PDB entry 7PEQ | electron microscopy, 35.00 A resolution (very low resolution: no residue pairs are listed; an interface is given only as per-side residue counts) | chains AC and AD of the 36 polymer chains in the assembly

# Chain AC
Name: Nuclear pore complex protein Nup133
From: Homo sapiens
UniProtKB: Q8WUM0 (NU133_HUMAN); residue numbers follow UniProt; this construct covers 1-1156
Amino-acid sequence (1156 residues; each row starts with the number of its first residue):
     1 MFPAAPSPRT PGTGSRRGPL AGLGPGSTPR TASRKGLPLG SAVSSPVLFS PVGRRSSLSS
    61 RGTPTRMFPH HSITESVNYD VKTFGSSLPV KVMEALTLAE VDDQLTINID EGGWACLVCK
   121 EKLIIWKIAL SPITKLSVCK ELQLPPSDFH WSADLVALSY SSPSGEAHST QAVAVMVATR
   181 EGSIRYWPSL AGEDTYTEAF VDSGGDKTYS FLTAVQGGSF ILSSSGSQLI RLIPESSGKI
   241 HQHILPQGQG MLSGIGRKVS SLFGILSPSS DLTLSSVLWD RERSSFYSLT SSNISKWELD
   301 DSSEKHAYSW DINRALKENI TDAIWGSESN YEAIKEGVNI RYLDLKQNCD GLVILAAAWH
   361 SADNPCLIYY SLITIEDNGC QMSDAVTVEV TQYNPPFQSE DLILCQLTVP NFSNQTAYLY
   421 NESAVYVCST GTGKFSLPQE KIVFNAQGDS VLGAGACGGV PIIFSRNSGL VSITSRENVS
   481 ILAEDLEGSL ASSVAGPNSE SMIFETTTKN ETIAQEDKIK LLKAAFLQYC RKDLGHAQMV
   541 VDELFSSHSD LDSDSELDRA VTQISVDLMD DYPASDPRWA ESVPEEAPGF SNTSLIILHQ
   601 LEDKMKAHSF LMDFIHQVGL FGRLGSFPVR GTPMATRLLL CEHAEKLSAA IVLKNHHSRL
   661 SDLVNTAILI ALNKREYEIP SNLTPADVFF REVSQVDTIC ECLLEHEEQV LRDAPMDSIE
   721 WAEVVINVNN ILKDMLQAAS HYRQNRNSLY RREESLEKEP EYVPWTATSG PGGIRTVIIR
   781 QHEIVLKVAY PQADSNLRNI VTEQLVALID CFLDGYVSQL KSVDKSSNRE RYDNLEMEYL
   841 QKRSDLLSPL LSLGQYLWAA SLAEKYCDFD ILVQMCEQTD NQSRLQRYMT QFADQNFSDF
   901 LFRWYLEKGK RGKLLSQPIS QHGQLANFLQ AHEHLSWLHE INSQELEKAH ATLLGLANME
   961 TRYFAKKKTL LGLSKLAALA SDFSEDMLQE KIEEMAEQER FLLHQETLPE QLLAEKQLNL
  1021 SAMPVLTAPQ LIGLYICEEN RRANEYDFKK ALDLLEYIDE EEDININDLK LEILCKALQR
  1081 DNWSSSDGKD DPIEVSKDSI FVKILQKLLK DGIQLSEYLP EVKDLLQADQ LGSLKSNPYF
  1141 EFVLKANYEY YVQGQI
Not modelled in the structure: 1-517, 576-595, 631-637, 714-717, 747-774, 908-920, 1060-1063, 1084-1094, 1106-1118, 1130-1140
Curated features (UniProtKB/Swiss-Prot):
  - modified residue: M1 (N-acetylmethionine), S7 (Phosphoserine), S15 (Phosphoserine), R17 (Omega-N-methylarginine), S27 (Phosphoserine), T28 (Phosphothreonine), R30 (Omega-N-methylarginine), S41 (Phosphoserine), S45 (Phosphoserine), S50 (Phosphoserine), S72 (Phosphoserine), S131 (Phosphoserine), S480 (Phosphoserine), S489 (Phosphoserine), S493 (Phosphoserine), S501 (Phosphoserine), S755 (Phosphoserine), K787 (N6-acetyllysine), S1133 (Phosphoserine)
  - natural variant: R231 (R231G: In NPHS18), G326 (G326V: In a breast cancer sample), G448 (G448R: In a breast cancer sample), S974 (S974R: In NPHS18), L1055 (L1055S: In NPHS18)

# Chain AD
Name: Nuclear pore complex protein Nup107
From: Homo sapiens
UniProtKB: P57740 (NU107_HUMAN); residues 1-925 here = UniProt positions 1-925
Amino-acid sequence (925 residues; each row starts with the number of its first residue):
     1 MDRSGFGEIS SPVIREAEVT RTARKQSAQK RVLLQASQDE NFGNTTPRNQ VIPRTPSSFR
    61 QPFTPTSRSL LRQPDISCIL GTGGKSPRLT QSSGFFGNLS MVTNLDDSNW AAAFSSQRSG
   121 LFTNTEPHSI TEDVTISAVM LREDDPGEAA SMSMFSDFLQ SFLKHSSSTV FDLVEEYENI
   181 CGSQVNILSK IVSRATPGLQ KFSKTASMLW LLQQEMVTWR LLASLYRDRI QSALEEESVF
   241 AVTAVNASEK TVVEALFQRD SLVRQSQLVV DWLESIAKDE IGEFSDNIEF YAKSVYWENT
   301 LHTLKQRQLT SYVGSVRPLV TELDPDAPIR QKMPLDDLDR EDEVRLLKYL FTLIRAGMTE
   361 EAQRLCKRCG QAWRAATLEG WKLYHDPNVN GGTELEPVEG NPYRRIWKIS CWRMAEDELF
   421 NRYERAIYAA LSGNLKQLLP VCDTWEDTVW AYFRVMVDSL VEQEIQTSVA TLDETEELPR
   481 EYLGANWTLE KVFEELQATD KKRVLEENQE HYHIVQKFLI LGDIDGLMDE FSKWLSKSRN
   541 NLPGHLLRFM THLILFFRTL GLQTKEEVSI EVLKTYIQLL IREKHTNLIA FYTCHLPQDL
   601 AVAQYALFLE SVTEFEQRHH CLELAKEADL DVATITKTVV ENIRKKDNGE FSHHDLAPAL
   661 DTGTTEEDRL KIDVIDWLVF DPAQRAEALK QGNAIMRKFL ASKKHEAAKE VFVKIPQDSI
   721 AEIYNQCEEQ GMESPLPAED DNAIREHLCI RAYLEAHETF NEWFKHMNSV PQKPALIPQP
   781 TFTEKVAHEH KEKKYEMDFG IWKGHLDALT ADVKEKMYNV LLFVDGGWMV DVREDAKEDH
   841 ERTHQMVLLR KLCLPMLCFL LHTILHSTGQ YQECLQLADM VSSERHKLYL VFSKEELRKL
   901 LQKLRESSLM LLDQGLDPLG YEIQL
Not modelled in the structure: 1-149, 304-317, 481-482, 501-504, 537-538, 603-666, 725-735, 925
Curated features (UniProtKB/Swiss-Prot):
  - modified residue: M1 (N-acetylmethionine), S4 (Phosphoserine), S10 (Phosphoserine), S11 (Phosphoserine), S37 (Phosphoserine), T46 (Phosphothreonine), T55 (Phosphothreonine), S57 (Phosphoserine), S58 (Phosphoserine), R60 (Asymmetric dimethylarginine), T64 (Phosphothreonine), R68 (Omega-N-methylarginine), S69 (Phosphoserine), S86 (Phosphoserine)
  - natural variant: M101 (M101I: In GAMOS7), D157 (D157Y: In NPHS11), R355 (R355H: In ODG6; uncertain significance), C442 (C442Y: In GAMOS7; uncertain significance), D447 (D447N: In ODG6), E710 (deletion: In NPHS11; uncertain significance), D831 (D831A: In NPHS11), Y889 (Y889C: In NPHS11)

# Chain AC / chain AD interface
At this resolution (35 A) residue pairs are not listed: 6 residues of chain AC and 5 of chain AD lie at the interface.

# Overview
6 residues of chain AC and 5 residues of chain AD are in contact.
Here chain AC is Nuclear pore complex protein Nup133 and chain AD is Nuclear pore complex protein Nup107, both
from Homo sapiens. Entry 7PEQ (Model of the outer rings of the human nuclear pore complex) was determined by
electron microscopy, deposited together with 7PER.
